Entry 8XS7 (X-ray diffraction, 2.77 A resolution); this record covers chains B and D of the 4 polymer chains in the assembly.

[Chain B]
Name: Aryl hydrocarbon receptor
Organism: Sus scrofa
UniProt: I3LF82 (I3LF82_PIG); residues 26-413 here = UniProt positions 26-413
Sequence (395 residues; each row starts with the number of its first residue):
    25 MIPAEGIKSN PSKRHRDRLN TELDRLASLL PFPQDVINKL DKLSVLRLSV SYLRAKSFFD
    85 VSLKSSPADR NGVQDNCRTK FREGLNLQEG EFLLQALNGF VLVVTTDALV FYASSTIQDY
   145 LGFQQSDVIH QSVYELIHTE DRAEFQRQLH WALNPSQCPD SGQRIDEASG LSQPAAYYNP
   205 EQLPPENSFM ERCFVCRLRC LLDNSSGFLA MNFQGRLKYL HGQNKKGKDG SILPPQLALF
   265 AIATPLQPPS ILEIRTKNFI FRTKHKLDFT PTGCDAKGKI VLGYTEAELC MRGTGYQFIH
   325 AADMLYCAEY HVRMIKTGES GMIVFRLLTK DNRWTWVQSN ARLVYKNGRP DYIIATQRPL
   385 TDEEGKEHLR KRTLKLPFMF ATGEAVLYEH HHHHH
Disordered / not traced: 25-32, 89-95, 175-213, 228-230, 251-255, 414-419
Construct notes: initiating methionine (25); expression tag (414-419)
Small-molecule neighbours: A1LWI (5,11-dihydroindolo[3,2-b]carbazole-12-carbaldehyde): Thr287, His289, Phe293, Pro295, Leu306, Leu313, Gly319, Tyr320, Phe322, Ile323, Cys331, Tyr334, His335, Ser344, Ile347, Phe349, Leu351, Ser363, Asn364, Ala365, Ala379, Gln381
From the paper describing this entry:
  - binding site for A1LWI: His289, Phe293, Gly319, Cys331, Tyr334, Phe349, Leu351, Ser363, Ala379, Gln381
  - contacts within the chain: Tyr330-Leu398 (hydrogen bond), Tyr330-Leu400 (hydrogen bond)
  - mutagenesis - H289A, F293A, H324A, Y330E, Y330R, F349A, L351A, R396E: decreased signaling
  - mutagenesis - Y330A: decreased signaling in response to Tapinarof, FICZ, and Indirubin
  - mutagenesis - R396E: decreased localization
  - allosteric site: Asp327, Val348, Phe349, Arg396 (proposed by the authors, not directly observed)

[Chain D]
Molecule: DNAR
Sequence (21 nucleotides; row label = number of the first residue in the row):
     1 GCTTGTCACG CGATGCCCGA T

[Interface between chain B and chain D]
Contacting residue pairs (11):
  Asn34(B) - DG10(D)  phosphate contact
  Ser36(B) - DC11(D)  hydrogen bond to the base
  Ser36(B) - DG12(D)  hydrogen bond to the base
  Lys37(B) - DC9(D)  salt bridge to the phosphate
  Arg40(B) - DC9(D)  salt bridge to the phosphate
  Arg40(B) - DG10(D)  base contact
  Asn44(B) - DA8(D)  hydrogen bond to the phosphate
  Asp65(B) - DT6(D)  phosphate contact
  Asp65(B) - DC7(D)  phosphate contact
  Lys66(B) - DC7(D)  hydrogen bond to the phosphate
  Lys66(B) - DA8(D)  phosphate contact
Other interface residues (no listed pair), chain B (8 interface residues in all): Leu64

[Summary]
8 residues of chain B and 7 residues of chain D are in contact, with 4 hydrogen bonds and 2 salt bridges.
Among the polar pairs are Ser36(B)-DC11(D), Ser36(B)-DG12(D) and Asn44(B)-DA8(D). The paper reports a binding
site for A1LWI at His289(B), Phe293(B) and Gly319(B) among others; H289A, F293A and H324A of chain B, among
others, reduce signaling; 9 substitutions were tested in all.
Chain B is Aryl hydrocarbon receptor (Sus scrofa) and chain D is DNAR; the structure, Crystal structure of the
DNA-bound AHR-ARNT heterodimer in complex with FICZ, was determined by X-ray diffraction together with 8XS6,
8XS8, 8XS9, 8XSA and 8XSB from the same study.
